6TA5 - chains D and E of the 12 polymer chains in the assembly; structure by electron microscopy, 3.20 A resolution.

Chain D (and E):
Protein: MexA family multidrug efflux RND transporter periplasmic adaptor subunit
Organism: Pseudomonas aeruginosa
Notes: chain E of this document is another copy of the same molecule, construct and numbering; everything in this record applies to it too
UniProtKB: A0A2V3GTR8 (A0A2V3GTR8_PSEAI); residues 1-360 here correspond to UniProt positions 83-442 (UniProt number = residue number + 82)
Chain sequence (366 residues; row label = number of the first residue in the row):
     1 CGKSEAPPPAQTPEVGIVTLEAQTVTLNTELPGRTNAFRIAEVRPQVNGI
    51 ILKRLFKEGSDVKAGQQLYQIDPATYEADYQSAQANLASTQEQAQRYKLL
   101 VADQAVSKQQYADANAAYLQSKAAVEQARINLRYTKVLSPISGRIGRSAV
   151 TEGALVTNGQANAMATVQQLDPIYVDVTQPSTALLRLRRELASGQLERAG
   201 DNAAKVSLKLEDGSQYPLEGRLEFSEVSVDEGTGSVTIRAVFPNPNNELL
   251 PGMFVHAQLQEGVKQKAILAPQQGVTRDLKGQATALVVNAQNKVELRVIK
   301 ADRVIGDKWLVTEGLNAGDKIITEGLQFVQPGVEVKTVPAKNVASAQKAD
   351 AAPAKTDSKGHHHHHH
Disordered / not traced: 346-366 (chain E: 344-366)
Construct notes: expression tag (361-366)

How chain D and chain E interact:
Residue-residue contacts (56; chain D residue first):
  F38(D) - T151(E)
  R39(D) - T151(E)
  R39(D) - E152(E)  salt bridge
  I40(D) - T151(E)  hydrogen bond (backbone-side chain)
  A41(D) - G153(E)
  R44(D) - L155(E)  hydrogen bond (side chain-backbone)
  R44(D) - T157(E)
  P45(D) - L155(E)
  Q46(D) - I50(E)
  Q46(D) - L155(E)
  K108(D) - R96(E)
  Q109(D) - S89(E)  hydrogen bond (side chain-backbone)
  Q109(D) - E92(E)
  Q109(D) - Q93(E)
  Q109(D) - R96(E)  hydrogen bond
  A112(D) - S89(E)
  A112(D) - E92(E)
  A116(D) - A85(E)
  A116(D) - S89(E)
  L119(D) - A85(E)  hydrophobic
  Q120(D) - S82(E)
  Q120(D) - N86(E)
  A123(D) - A78(E)
  A123(D) - S82(E)
  Q127(D) - T75(E)  hydrogen bond (side chain-backbone)
  Q127(D) - A78(E)
  Q127(D) - D79(E)  hydrogen bond
  I130(D) - A74(E)
  I130(D) - T75(E)
  P140(D) - G153(E)
  I141(D) - E152(E)
  D176(D) - R147(E)  salt bridge
  S181(D) - E211(E)  hydrogen bond
  R188(D) - N247(E)
  R188(D) - E248(E)  hydrogen bond (side chain-backbone)
  R189(D) - D212(E)  salt bridge
  F224(D) - E58(E)
  F224(D) - G59(E)
  S225(D) - E58(E)
  S225(D) - G146(E)
  S225(D) - R147(E)  hydrogen bond (backbone-backbone)
  E226(D) - G146(E)
  E226(D) - R147(E)  hydrogen bond (side chain-backbone)
  V227(D) - R144(E)
  V227(D) - Q168(E)  hydrogen bond (backbone-side chain)
  V227(D) - L250(E)  hydrophobic
  S228(D) - Q168(E)
  V229(D) - L250(E)  hydrophobic
  V229(D) - P251(E)  hydrogen bond (backbone-backbone)
  V229(D) - G252(E)
  V229(D) - M253(E)
  E231(D) - R34(E)  salt bridge
  E231(D) - G252(E)
  T237(D) - R147(E)
  R239(D) - E58(E)  salt bridge
  R239(D) - R147(E)
Other interface residues (no listed pair), chain D (39 interface residues in all): D113, R133, Y134, Y174, T182, L184, L185, E223
Other interface residues (no listed pair), chain E (37 interface residues in all): R54, K57, D72, L210, S214

Summary:
The interface between chain D and chain E involves 39 residues on one side and 37 on the other; the contacts
include 12 hydrogen bonds and 5 salt bridges. Polar contacts include R39(D)-E152(E), D176(D)-R147(E) and
R189(D)-D212(E).
Chain D and chain E are both MexA family multidrug efflux RND transporter periplasmic adaptor subunit
(Pseudomonas aeruginosa); the structure, OprM-MexA complex from the MexAB-OprM Pseudomonas aeruginosa whole
assembly reconstituted in nanodiscs, was determined by electron microscopy (same publication as 6T7S and
6TA6).
